PDB entry 8RNA | electron microscopy, 3.57 A resolution | chains A and B of the 10 polymer chains in the assembly

[Chain A]
Protein: Polymerase acidic protein
From: Influenza B virus (B/Memphis/13/2003)
Notes: EC 3.1.-.-
UniProt: Q5V8Z9 (Q5V8Z9_9INFB); residue numbers follow UniProt; this construct covers 1-726
Chain sequence (726 residues; numbered 1 to 726; the number before each row is that of its first residue):
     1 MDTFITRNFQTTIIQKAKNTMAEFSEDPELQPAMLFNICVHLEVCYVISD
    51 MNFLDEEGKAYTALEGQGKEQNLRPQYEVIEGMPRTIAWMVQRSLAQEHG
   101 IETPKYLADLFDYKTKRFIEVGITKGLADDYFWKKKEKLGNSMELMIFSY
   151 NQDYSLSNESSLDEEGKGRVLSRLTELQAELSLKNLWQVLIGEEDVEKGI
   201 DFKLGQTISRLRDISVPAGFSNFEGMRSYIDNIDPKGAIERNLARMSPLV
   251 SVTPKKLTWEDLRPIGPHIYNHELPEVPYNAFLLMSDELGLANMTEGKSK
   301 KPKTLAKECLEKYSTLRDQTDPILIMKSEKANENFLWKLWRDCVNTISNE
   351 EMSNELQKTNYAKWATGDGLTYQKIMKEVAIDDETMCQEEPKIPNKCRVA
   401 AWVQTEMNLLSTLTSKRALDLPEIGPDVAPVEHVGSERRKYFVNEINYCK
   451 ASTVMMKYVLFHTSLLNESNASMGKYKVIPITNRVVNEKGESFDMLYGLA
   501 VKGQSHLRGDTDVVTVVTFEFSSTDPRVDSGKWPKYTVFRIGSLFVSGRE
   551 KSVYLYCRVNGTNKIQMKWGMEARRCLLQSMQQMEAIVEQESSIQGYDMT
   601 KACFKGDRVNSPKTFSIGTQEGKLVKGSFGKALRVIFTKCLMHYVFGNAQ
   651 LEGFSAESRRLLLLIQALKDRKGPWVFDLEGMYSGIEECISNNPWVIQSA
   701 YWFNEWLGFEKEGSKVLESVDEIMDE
Not modelled in the structure: 717-726
What the authors report for this chain:
  - mutagenesis - K631A/R634A: decreased catalytic activity
  - mutagenesis - K631A/R634A: decreased binding to Acidic leucine-rich nuclear phosphoprotein 32 family member A

[Chain B]
Protein: RNA-directed RNA polymerase catalytic subunit
From: Influenza B virus (B/Memphis/13/2003)
Notes: EC 2.7.7.48
UniProt: Q5V8Y6 (Q5V8Y6_9INFB); numbering as in UniProt (aligned over 1-752)
Chain sequence (752 residues; row label = number of the first residue in the row):
     1 MNINPYFLFIDVPIQAAISTTFPYTGVPPYSHGTGTGYTIDTVIRTHEYS
    51 NKGKQYISDVTGCTMVDPTNGPLPEDNEPSAYAQLDCVLEALDRMDEEHP
   101 GLFQAASQNAMETLMVTTVDKLTQGRQTFDWTVCRNQPAATALNTTITSF
   151 RLNDLNGADKGGLIPFCQDIIDSLDRPEMTFFSVKNIKKKLPAKNRKGFL
   201 IKRIPMKVKDKITKVEYIKRALSLNTMTKDAERGKLKRRAIATAGIQIRG
   251 FVLVVENLAKNICENLEQSGLPVGGNEKKAKLSNAVAKMLSNCPPGGISM
   301 TVTGDNTKWNECLNPRIFLAMTERITRDSPIWFRDFCSIAPVLFSNKIAR
   351 LGKGFMITSKTKRLKAQIPCPDLFSIPLERYNEETRAKLKKLKPFFNEEG
   401 TASLSPGMMMGMFNMLSTVLGVAALGIKNIGNKEYLWDGLQSSDDFALFV
   451 NAKDEETCMEGINDFYRTCKLLGINMSKKKSYCNETGMFEFTSMFYRDGF
   501 VSNFAMELPSFGVAGVNESADMAIGMTIIKNNMINNGMGPATAQTAIQLF
   551 IADYRYTYKCHRGDSKVEGKRMKIIKELWENTKGRDGLLVADGGPNIYNL
   601 RNLHIPEIVLKYNLMDPEYKGRLLHPQNPFVGHLSIEGIKEADITPAHGP
   651 VKKMDYDAVSGTHSWRTKRNRSILNTDQRNMILEEQCYAKCCNLFEACFN
   701 SASYRKPVGQHSMLEAMAHRLRMDARLDYESGRMSKDDFEKAMAHLGEIG
   751 YI
Not modelled in the structure: 32-33, 190-200, 644-651, 671-683

[How chain A and chain B interact]
Contacting residue pairs (321; chain A residue first):
  Met1(A) - Glu112(B)
  Asp2(A) - Glu112(B)
  Gln178(A) - Gln710(B)  hydrogen bond
  Ala179(A) - Val708(B)
  Ser182(A) - Lys706(B)
  Leu183(A) - Arg705(B)
  Leu183(A) - Lys706(B)
  Leu183(A) - Val708(B)  hydrophobic
  Lys184(A) - Val116(B)
  Asn185(A) - Thr118(B)
  Asn185(A) - Lys706(B)
  Leu186(A) - Val116(B)  hydrophobic
  Trp187(A) - Gln710(B)  hydrogen bond
  Gln188(A) - Lys160(B)
  Val189(A) - Met115(B)
  Ile200(A) - Met115(B)  hydrophobic
  Ile200(A) - Trp332(B)  hydrophobic
  Phe202(A) - Cys167(B)
  Phe202(A) - Gln168(B)
  Phe202(A) - Trp332(B)
  Phe202(A) - Phe336(B)  hydrophobic
  Phe202(A) - Ile339(B)  hydrophobic
  Lys203(A) - Gln168(B)  hydrogen bond (backbone-side chain)
  Leu204(A) - Ile339(B)  hydrophobic
  Gly205(A) - Asp175(B)
  Gln206(A) - Asp175(B)  hydrogen bond (backbone-side chain)
  Thr207(A) - Leu174(B)  hydrogen bond (side chain-backbone)
  Thr207(A) - Asp175(B)  hydrogen bond
  Ile208(A) - Ile171(B)  hydrophobic
  Ile208(A) - Val342(B)  hydrophobic
  Arg210(A) - Asp59(B)  salt bridge
  Arg210(A) - Val60(B)
  Leu211(A) - Val60(B)  hydrophobic
  Leu211(A) - Val342(B)
  Leu211(A) - Asn346(B)
  Arg212(A) - Asp335(B)  salt bridge
  Arg212(A) - Ser338(B)
  Arg212(A) - Val342(B)
  Ile214(A) - Tyr56(B)  hydrogen bond (backbone-side chain)
  Ile214(A) - Ser58(B)
  Ile214(A) - Arg316(B)
  Ile214(A) - Asn346(B)
  Ser215(A) - Arg316(B)
  Ser215(A) - Leu319(B)
  Ser215(A) - Val342(B)
  Ser215(A) - Ser345(B)
  Ser215(A) - Asn346(B)
  Val216(A) - Asp67(B)
  Val216(A) - Arg316(B)
  Pro217(A) - Asp67(B)
  Pro217(A) - Thr69(B)
  Pro217(A) - Arg316(B)
  Ala218(A) - Asp67(B)
  Ala218(A) - Thr69(B)
  Ala218(A) - Asn70(B)
  Phe220(A) - Leu85(B)  hydrophobic
  Phe223(A) - Leu319(B)  hydrophobic
  Phe223(A) - Glu323(B)
  Met226(A) - Leu319(B)  hydrophobic
  Met226(A) - Ala320(B)  hydrophobic
  Arg227(A) - Glu323(B)  salt bridge
  Arg227(A) - Arg334(B)
  Arg227(A) - Asp335(B)  salt bridge
  Tyr229(A) - Asp86(B)  hydrogen bond
  Tyr229(A) - Leu89(B)  hydrophobic
  Ile230(A) - Leu89(B)  hydrophobic
  Ile230(A) - Ala320(B)
  Ile230(A) - Arg324(B)
  Ile230(A) - Arg327(B)
  Asp231(A) - Arg327(B)
  Asp231(A) - Arg334(B)  salt bridge
  Pro235(A) - Asp86(B)
  Pro235(A) - Leu89(B)  hydrophobic
  Pro235(A) - Glu90(B)
  Lys236(A) - Glu90(B)  hydrogen bond (backbone-side chain)
  Gly237(A) - Glu90(B)  hydrogen bond (backbone-side chain)
  Ala238(A) - Asp86(B)
  Ile239(A) - Cys87(B)  hydrophobic
  Ile239(A) - Glu90(B)
  Ile239(A) - Ile427(B)  hydrophobic
  Ile239(A) - Thr468(B)
  Glu240(A) - Ile430(B)
  Glu240(A) - Gly431(B)  hydrogen bond (side chain-backbone)
  Asn242(A) - Leu73(B)
  Asn242(A) - Cys87(B)
  Asn242(A) - Leu471(B)
  Leu243(A) - Ile430(B)  hydrophobic
  Leu243(A) - Arg467(B)  hydrogen bond (backbone-side chain)
  Leu243(A) - Thr468(B)
  Leu243(A) - Leu471(B)  hydrophobic
  Arg245(A) - Leu73(B)
  Arg245(A) - Gln84(B)
  Met246(A) - Arg467(B)  hydrogen bond (backbone-side chain)
  Met246(A) - Leu471(B)  hydrophobic
  Ser247(A) - Arg467(B)  hydrogen bond (backbone-side chain)
  Pro248(A) - Arg467(B)
  Val250(A) - Pro74(B)
  Val250(A) - Glu75(B)
  Val250(A) - Asp76(B)
  Val250(A) - Arg467(B)  hydrogen bond (backbone-side chain)
  Ser251(A) - Asn77(B)  hydrogen bond (backbone-side chain)
  Ser251(A) - Asn463(B)  hydrogen bond
  Ser251(A) - Tyr466(B)
  Ser251(A) - Lys478(B)
  Val252(A) - Asn463(B)
  Val252(A) - Tyr466(B)  hydrophobic
  Val252(A) - Lys478(B)
  Thr253(A) - Lys478(B)
  Pro254(A) - Met459(B)  hydrophobic
  Lys256(A) - Glu455(B)  salt bridge
  Lys298(A) - Glu568(B)  salt bridge
  Ser299(A) - Glu568(B)
  Lys300(A) - Glu568(B)
  Leu370(A) - Arg363(B)  hydrogen bond (backbone-side chain)
  Thr371(A) - Arg363(B)  hydrogen bond (backbone-side chain)
  Tyr372(A) - Thr358(B)
  Tyr372(A) - Ser359(B)
  Tyr372(A) - Lys360(B)
  Tyr372(A) - Arg363(B)
  Tyr372(A) - Leu364(B)
  Tyr372(A) - Lys365(B)
  Gln373(A) - Arg363(B)  hydrogen bond (backbone-backbone)
  Gln373(A) - Leu364(B)
  Gln373(A) - Lys365(B)
  Lys374(A) - Lys365(B)
  Ile375(A) - Leu364(B)  hydrophobic
  Ile375(A) - Lys365(B)  hydrogen bond (backbone-backbone)
  Ile375(A) - Ala366(B)
  Lys377(A) - Pro369(B)
  Lys377(A) - Asp372(B)
  Ala380(A) - Ile357(B)  hydrophobic
  Ala380(A) - Ala366(B)  hydrophobic
  Ala380(A) - Arg380(B)  hydrogen bond (backbone-side chain)
  Ile381(A) - Ile368(B)  hydrophobic
  Ile381(A) - Ile376(B)  hydrophobic
  Ile381(A) - Arg380(B)
  Asp383(A) - Arg380(B)  hydrogen bond (backbone-side chain)
  Glu384(A) - Arg380(B)  hydrogen bond (backbone-side chain)
  Thr385(A) - Ser359(B)  hydrogen bond (backbone-side chain)
  Thr385(A) - Arg380(B)
  Met386(A) - Ile357(B)
  Met386(A) - Thr358(B)
  Met386(A) - Ser359(B)
  Met386(A) - Leu364(B)
  Met386(A) - Lys365(B)
  Met386(A) - Ala366(B)
  Met386(A) - Arg380(B)  hydrogen bond (backbone-side chain)
  Cys387(A) - Ile357(B)
  Cys387(A) - Thr358(B)  hydrogen bond (backbone-backbone)
  Cys387(A) - Arg380(B)
  Gln388(A) - Phe355(B)
  Gln388(A) - Met356(B)
  Gln388(A) - Ile357(B)
  Gln388(A) - Arg380(B)  hydrogen bond (backbone-backbone)
  Gln388(A) - Tyr381(B)
  Gln388(A) - Asn382(B)  hydrogen bond
  Gln388(A) - Thr385(B)
  Glu389(A) - Thr358(B)
  Glu390(A) - Asn382(B)
  Glu390(A) - Glu383(B)
  Gln404(A) - Asn2(B)
  Gln404(A) - Ile3(B)  hydrogen bond (side chain-backbone)
  Met407(A) - Ile3(B)  hydrophobic
  Asn408(A) - Met1(B)
  Asn408(A) - Asn2(B)
  Asn408(A) - Ile3(B)  hydrogen bond (side chain-backbone)
  Leu421(A) - Gln548(B)
  Leu421(A) - Leu549(B)  hydrophobic
  Pro422(A) - Gln548(B)  hydrogen bond (backbone-side chain)
  Pro422(A) - Ile551(B)  hydrophobic
  Pro422(A) - Ala552(B)
  Pro422(A) - Arg555(B)
  Glu423(A) - Arg555(B)  salt bridge
  Glu423(A) - Arg562(B)  salt bridge
  Glu423(A) - Pro595(B)
  Glu423(A) - Asn596(B)  hydrogen bond (side chain-backbone)
  Ile424(A) - Ile547(B)  hydrophobic
  Ile424(A) - Gln548(B)
  Ile424(A) - Asn596(B)
  Ile424(A) - Tyr598(B)
  Gly425(A) - Asn596(B)
  Gly425(A) - Ile597(B)
  Gly425(A) - Tyr598(B)  hydrogen bond (backbone-backbone)
  Gly425(A) - Asn599(B)  hydrogen bond (backbone-side chain)
  Pro426(A) - Asn599(B)
  Pro426(A) - Arg601(B)  hydrogen bond (backbone-side chain)
  Val428(A) - Arg601(B)
  Glu432(A) - Gln544(B)  hydrogen bond (backbone-side chain)
  Glu432(A) - Asn599(B)
  Glu432(A) - Leu600(B)
  Glu432(A) - Arg601(B)  salt bridge
  Gly435(A) - Ala541(B)
  Gly435(A) - Gln544(B)
  Ser436(A) - Gln544(B)  hydrogen bond (backbone-side chain)
  Arg438(A) - Ala541(B)
  Arg439(A) - Gln544(B)  hydrogen bond
  Arg439(A) - Thr545(B)
  Arg439(A) - Gln548(B)
  Thr463(A) - Tyr556(B)
  Thr511(A) - Ser31(B)
  Ile565(A) - Tyr30(B)  hydrophobic
  Gln566(A) - Val27(B)
  Trp569(A) - Thr25(B)
  Trp569(A) - Gly26(B)
  Trp569(A) - Val27(B)  hydrophobic
  Trp569(A) - Pro28(B)
  Trp569(A) - Pro509(B)  hydrophobic
  Met571(A) - Tyr556(B)  hydrophobic
  Arg574(A) - Leu549(B)
  Arg575(A) - Leu508(B)
  Arg575(A) - Pro509(B)
  Arg575(A) - Gly512(B)
  Cys576(A) - Thr25(B)  hydrogen bond
  Leu577(A) - Thr545(B)
  Leu577(A) - Leu549(B)  hydrophobic
  Leu578(A) - Leu508(B)  hydrophobic
  Leu578(A) - Phe511(B)  hydrophobic
  Leu578(A) - Thr542(B)
  Leu578(A) - Thr545(B)
  Leu578(A) - Ala546(B)
  Leu578(A) - Leu549(B)  hydrophobic
  Gln579(A) - Ser19(B)
  Gln579(A) - Tyr24(B)
  Gln579(A) - Thr25(B)
  Gln579(A) - Leu508(B)
  Met581(A) - Ala541(B)
  Met581(A) - Thr542(B)
  Met581(A) - Thr545(B)  hydrogen bond
  Gln582(A) - Ala505(B)
  Gln582(A) - Thr542(B)
  Gln583(A) - Ala16(B)  hydrogen bond (side chain-backbone)
  Gln583(A) - Ala17(B)
  Gln583(A) - Ser19(B)
  Gln583(A) - Thr20(B)
  Glu585(A) - Gly539(B)
  Glu585(A) - Pro540(B)
  Glu585(A) - Ala541(B)  hydrogen bond (side chain-backbone)
  Glu585(A) - Thr542(B)
  Ile587(A) - Val12(B)  hydrophobic
  Glu589(A) - Pro540(B)
  Phe615(A) - Leu8(B)  hydrophobic
  Phe615(A) - Asp11(B)
  Ser616(A) - Phe7(B)
  Ser616(A) - Leu8(B)
  Ser616(A) - Ile10(B)
  Ser616(A) - Asp11(B)  hydrogen bond (backbone-side chain)
  Ile617(A) - Met1(B)  hydrophobic
  Ile617(A) - Ile3(B)
  Ile617(A) - Asn4(B)  hydrogen bond (backbone-backbone)
  Gly618(A) - Asn2(B)
  Gly618(A) - Phe7(B)
  Thr619(A) - Met1(B)
  Thr619(A) - Asn2(B)  hydrogen bond (backbone-backbone)
  Lys631(A) - Ile3(B)
  Val635(A) - Ile3(B)  hydrophobic
  Val635(A) - Pro5(B)  hydrophobic
  Ile636(A) - Leu8(B)  hydrophobic
  Lys639(A) - Pro5(B)
  Lys639(A) - Thr20(B)
  Cys640(A) - Thr25(B)
  His643(A) - Thr20(B)
  His643(A) - Thr21(B)
  His643(A) - Pro23(B)
  Tyr644(A) - Thr25(B)
  Tyr644(A) - Gly26(B)
  Gly647(A) - Val27(B)
  Ala649(A) - Leu236(B)  hydrophobic
  Leu651(A) - Pro23(B)  hydrophobic
  Glu652(A) - Pro23(B)
  Glu652(A) - Arg233(B)
  Gly653(A) - Leu236(B)
  Ser655(A) - Thr21(B)
  Ser655(A) - Pro23(B)
  Ala656(A) - Gly234(B)
  Arg659(A) - Ile18(B)
  Arg659(A) - Thr21(B)
  Arg659(A) - Phe22(B)
  Arg659(A) - Glu490(B)  salt bridge
  Arg659(A) - Phe495(B)
  Arg660(A) - Asp305(B)  salt bridge
  Arg660(A) - Lys480(B)
  Arg660(A) - Glu490(B)  salt bridge
  Leu662(A) - Tyr6(B)  hydrophobic
  Leu663(A) - Ile14(B)  hydrophobic
  Leu663(A) - Tyr482(B)
  Leu663(A) - Glu490(B)
  Leu663(A) - Phe495(B)  hydrophobic
  Gln666(A) - Pro13(B)
  Gln666(A) - Ile14(B)  hydrogen bond (side chain-backbone)
  Gln666(A) - Gln15(B)
  Gln666(A) - Arg497(B)
  Ala667(A) - Met488(B)  hydrophobic
  Lys669(A) - Phe9(B)  hydrogen bond (side chain-backbone)
  Asp670(A) - Met488(B)
  Asp670(A) - Arg497(B)  salt bridge
  Lys672(A) - Glu485(B)  salt bridge
  Lys672(A) - Met488(B)
  Pro674(A) - Cys483(B)
  Pro674(A) - Asn484(B)
  Trp675(A) - Met300(B)
  Trp675(A) - Glu455(B)
  Trp675(A) - Met459(B)  hydrophobic
  Trp675(A) - Tyr482(B)
  Trp675(A) - Cys483(B)  hydrogen bond (backbone-backbone)
  Phe677(A) - Met476(B)  hydrophobic
  Phe677(A) - Lys478(B)
  Phe677(A) - Ser481(B)
  Phe677(A) - Tyr482(B)
  Asp678(A) - Lys478(B)  hydrogen bond (backbone-backbone)
  Asp678(A) - Lys479(B)
  Met682(A) - Lys479(B)
  Cys689(A) - Leu236(B)  hydrophobic
  Ser699(A) - Tyr6(B)
  Trp702(A) - Ile3(B)
  Trp702(A) - Asn4(B)
  Trp702(A) - Pro5(B)
  Phe703(A) - Tyr6(B)  hydrophobic
  Glu705(A) - Asn4(B)  hydrogen bond
  Trp706(A) - Ile10(B)
  Phe709(A) - Phe7(B)  hydrophobic
  Glu710(A) - Ile10(B)
Also at the interface, not in a pair above, chain A (167 interface residues in all): Leu249, Met376, Pro391, Asp427, Val431, Asn467, Glu572, Ala573, Thr614, Gln620, Leu624, Val625, Gln650, Phe654, Ser658, Leu664, Gly673, Val676, Gly681, Glu688
Also at the interface, not in a pair above, chain B (175 interface residues in all): Pro29, Ala91, Ile164, Lys214, Ile218, Lys235, Phe251, Val302, Ile331, Thr361, Lys362, Gln367, Ser375, Glu456, Ile462, Thr486, Asp498, Ser510, Met538, Asp553, Lys559, Lys566, Val567

[Overview]
167 residues of chain A and 175 residues of chain B are in contact, with 51 hydrogen bonds and 15 salt
bridges. Polar contacts include Arg210(A)-Asp59(B), Arg212(A)-Asp335(B) and Arg227(A)-Glu323(B). From the
paper: K631A/R634A of chain A reduce catalytic activity; K631A/R634A of chain A reduce binding to Acidic
leucine-rich nuclear phosphoprotein 32 family member A.
Here chain A is Polymerase acidic protein and chain B is RNA-directed RNA polymerase catalytic subunit, both
from Influenza B virus (B/Memphis/13/2003). Entry 8RNA (Influenza B polymerase apo-trimer) was determined by
electron microscopy (same publication as 8RN1, 8RN2, 8RN3, 8RN4, 8RN5, 8RN6 and 5 further entries).
